8XJV - chains Av and y of the 110 polymer chains in the assembly; structure by electron microscopy, 3.60 A resolution.

# Chain Av
Molecule: 2124-nt DNA strand
Source organism: synthetic construct
Sequence (2124 nucleotides; each row starts with the number of its first residue; numbers below 1 keep their minus sign (DG-8 is residue -8)):
    -8 GGGTCCGGCACTGGAACAGGATGTATATATGTGACACGTGCCTGGAGACT
    42 AGGGAGTAATCCCCTTGGCGGTTAAAACGCGGGGGACAGCGCGTACGTGC
    92 GTTTAAGCGGTGCTAGAGCTGTCTACGACCAATTGAGCGGCCTCGGCACC
   142 GGGATTCTCCAGGGGATCCGGATGCTCGGGTCCGGCACTGGAACAGGATG
   192 TATATATGTGACACGTGCCTGGAGACTAGGGAGTAATCCCCTTGGCGGTT
   242 AAAACGCGGGGGACAGCGCGTACGTGCGTTTAAGCGGTGCTAGAGCTGTC
   292 TACGACCAATTGAGCGGCCTCGGCACCGGGATTCTCCAGGGGATCCGGAT
   342 GCTCGGGTCCGGCACTGGAACAGGATGTATATATGTGACACGTGCCTGGA
   392 GACTAGGGAGTAATCCCCTTGGCGGTTAAAACGCGGGGGACAGCGCGTAC
   442 GTGCGTTTAAGCGGTGCTAGAGCTGTCTACGACCAATTGAGCGGCCTCGG
   492 CACCGGGATTCTCCAGGGGATCCGGATGCTCGGGTCCGGCACTGGAACAG
   542 GATGTATATATGTGACACGTGCCTGGAGACTAGGGAGTAATCCCCTTGGC
   592 GGTTAAAACGCGGGGGACAGCGCGTACGTGCGTTTAAGCGGTGCTAGAGC
   642 TGTCTACGACCAATTGAGCGGCCTCGGCACCGGGATTCTCCAGGGGATCC
   692 GGATGCTCGGGTCCGGCACTGGAACAGGATGTATATATGTGACACGTGCC
   742 TGGAGACTAGGGAGTAATCCCCTTGGCGGTTAAAACGCGGGGGACAGCGC
   792 GTACGTGCGTTTAAGCGGTGCTAGAGCTGTCTACGACCAATTGAGCGGCC
   842 TCGGCACCGGGATTCTCCAGGGGATCCGGATGCTCGGGTCCGGCACTGGA
   892 ACAGGATGTATATATGTGACACGTGCCTGGAGACTAGGGAGTAATCCCCT
   942 TGGCGGTTAAAACGCGGGGGACAGCGCGTACGTGCGTTTAAGCGGTGCTA
   992 GAGCTGTCTACGACCAATTGAGCGGCCTCGGCACCGGGATTCTCCAGGGG
  1042 ATCCGGATGCTCGGGTCCGGCACTGGAACAGGATGTATATATGTGACACG
  1092 TGCCTGGAGACTAGGGAGTAATCCCCTTGGCGGTTAAAACGCGGGGGACA
  1142 GCGCGTACGTGCGTTTAAGCGGTGCTAGAGCTGTCTACGACCAATTGAGC
  1192 GGCCTCGGCACCGGGATTCTCCAGGGGATCCGGATGCTCGGGTCCGGCAC
  1242 TGGAACAGGATGTATATATGTGACACGTGCCTGGAGACTAGGGAGTAATC
  1292 CCCTTGGCGGTTAAAACGCGGGGGACAGCGCGTACGTGCGTTTAAGCGGT
  1342 GCTAGAGCTGTCTACGACCAATTGAGCGGCCTCGGCACCGGGATTCTCCA
  1392 GGGGATCCGGATGCTCGGGTCCGGCACTGGAACAGGATGTATATATGTGA
  1442 CACGTGCCTGGAGACTAGGGAGTAATCCCCTTGGCGGTTAAAACGCGGGG
  1492 GACAGCGCGTACGTGCGTTTAAGCGGTGCTAGAGCTGTCTACGACCAATT
  1542 GAGCGGCCTCGGCACCGGGATTCTCCAGGGGATCCGGATGCTCGGGTCCG
  1592 GCACTGGAACAGGATGTATATATGTGACACGTGCCTGGAGACTAGGGAGT
  1642 AATCCCCTTGGCGGTTAAAACGCGGGGGACAGCGCGTACGTGCGTTTAAG
  1692 CGGTGCTAGAGCTGTCTACGACCAATTGAGCGGCCTCGGCACCGGGATTC
  1742 TCCAGGGGATCCGGATGCTCGGGTCCGGCACTGGAACAGGATGTATATAT
  1792 GTGACACGTGCCTGGAGACTAGGGAGTAATCCCCTTGGCGGTTAAAACGC
  1842 GGGGGACAGCGCGTACGTGCGTTTAAGCGGTGCTAGAGCTGTCTACGACC
  1892 AATTGAGCGGCCTCGGCACCGGGATTCTCCAGGGGATCCGGATGCTCGGG
  1942 TCCGGCACTGGAACAGGATGTATATATGTGACACGTGCCTGGAGACTAGG
  1992 GAGTAATCCCCTTGGCGGTTAAAACGCGGGGGACAGCGCGTACGTGCGTT
  2042 TAAGCGGTGCTAGAGCTGTCTACGACCAATTGAGCGGCCTCGGCACCGGG
  2092 ATTCTCCAGGGGATCCGGATGCTC
Unresolved in the structure: -8 to 0, 2099-2101

# Chain y
Name: Histone H4
Source organism: Xenopus laevis
UniProt: P62799 (H4_XENLA); residues 304-406 here correspond to UniProt positions 1-103 (UniProt number = residue number - 303)
Amino-acid sequence (103 residues; numbered 304 to 406; the number before each row is that of its first residue):
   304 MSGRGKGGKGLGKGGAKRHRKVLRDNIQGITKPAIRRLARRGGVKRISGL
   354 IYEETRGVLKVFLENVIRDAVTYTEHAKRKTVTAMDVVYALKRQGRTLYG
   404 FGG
Unresolved in the structure: 304
UniProt features mapped onto this chain:
  - DNA-binding region: Lys320 to Lys324
  - modified residue: Ser305 (N-acetylserine), Arg307 (Asymmetric dimethylarginine), Lys309 (N6-(2-hydroxyisobutyryl)lysine), Lys312 (N6-(2-hydroxyisobutyryl)lysine), Lys316 (N6-(2-hydroxyisobutyryl)lysine), Lys320 (N6-(2-hydroxyisobutyryl)lysine), Lys324 (N6,N6,N6-trimethyllysine), Lys335 (N6-(2-hydroxyisobutyryl)lysine), Lys348 (N6-(2-hydroxyisobutyryl)lysine), Ser351 (Phosphoserine), Tyr355 (Phosphotyrosine), Lys363 (N6-(2-hydroxyisobutyryl)lysine), Lys381 (N6-(2-hydroxyisobutyryl)lysine), Lys383 (N6-(2-hydroxyisobutyryl)lysine), Tyr392 (Phosphotyrosine), Lys395 (N6-(2-hydroxyisobutyryl)lysine)
  - cross-link (Glycyl lysine isopeptide (Lys-Gly)): Lys335 (interchain with G-Cter in UFM1), Lys395 (interchain with G-Cter in ubiquitin)

# How chain Av and chain y interact
Contacting residue pairs (29):
  DG1868(Av) - Arg349(y)  hydrogen bond to the phosphate
  DG1868(Av) - Ile350(y)  phosphate contact
  DG1868(Av) - Ser351(y)  phosphate contact
  DG1868(Av) - Gly352(y)  hydrogen bond to the phosphate
  DC1869(Av) - Arg349(y)  salt bridge to the phosphate
  DC1884(Av) - Lys320(y)  base contact
  DT1885(Av) - Ser305(y)  base contact
  DT1885(Av) - Arg307(y)  salt bridge to the phosphate
  DT1885(Av) - Lys320(y)  hydrogen bond to the phosphate
  DA1886(Av) - Ser305(y)  hydrogen bond to the base
  DA1886(Av) - Arg307(y)  base contact
  DA1886(Av) - Gly308(y)  sugar contact
  DA1886(Av) - Lys316(y)  salt bridge to the phosphate
  DA1886(Av) - Ala319(y)  phosphate contact
  DA1886(Av) - Lys320(y)  sugar contact
  DA1886(Av) - Arg321(y)  sugar contact
  DC1887(Av) - Gly308(y)  phosphate contact
  DC1887(Av) - Lys309(y)  hydrogen bond to the phosphate
  DC1887(Av) - Gly310(y)  hydrogen bond to the phosphate
  DC1887(Av) - Gly313(y)  phosphate contact
  DC1887(Av) - Leu314(y)  phosphate contact
  DC1887(Av) - Gly315(y)  phosphate contact
  DC1887(Av) - Lys316(y)  phosphate contact
  DG1888(Av) - Gly310(y)  phosphate contact
  DG1888(Av) - Lys312(y)  phosphate contact
  DG1888(Av) - Gly313(y)  hydrogen bond to the phosphate
  DG1888(Av) - Lys383(y)  salt bridge to the phosphate
  DA1889(Av) - Lys383(y)  phosphate contact
  DA1889(Av) - Thr384(y)  hydrogen bond to the phosphate
Also at the interface, not in a pair above, chain Av (10 interface residues in all): DA1878, DC1890
Also at the interface, not in a pair above, chain y (22 interface residues in all): Gly311, Lys324, Arg382

# In short
Chain Av and chain y form an interface of 10 and 22 residues respectively; the contacts include 8 hydrogen
bonds and 4 salt bridges. Polar pairs include DA1886(Av)-Ser305(y), DG1868(Av)-Arg349(y) and
DG1868(Av)-Gly352(y). Curated annotation (UniProt) lists a DNA-binding region on chain y.
Here chain Av is a 2124-nt DNA strand (synthetic construct) and chain y is Histone H4 (Xenopus laevis). Entry
8XJV (Structural basis for the linker histone H5-nucleosome binding and chromatin compaction) was determined
by electron microscopy.
